Entry 8DUE (electron microscopy, 2.90 A resolution); this record covers chains D and E of the 7 polymer chains in the assembly.

[Chain D (and E)]
Name: DnaB-like replicative helicase
Source organism: Escherichia phage T4
Notes: EC 3.6.4.-; chain E of this document is another copy of the same molecule, construct and numbering; everything in this record applies to it too
UniProt: P04530 (HELIC_BPT4); numbering as in UniProt (aligned over 1-432)
Amino-acid sequence (432 residues; row label = number of the first residue in the row):
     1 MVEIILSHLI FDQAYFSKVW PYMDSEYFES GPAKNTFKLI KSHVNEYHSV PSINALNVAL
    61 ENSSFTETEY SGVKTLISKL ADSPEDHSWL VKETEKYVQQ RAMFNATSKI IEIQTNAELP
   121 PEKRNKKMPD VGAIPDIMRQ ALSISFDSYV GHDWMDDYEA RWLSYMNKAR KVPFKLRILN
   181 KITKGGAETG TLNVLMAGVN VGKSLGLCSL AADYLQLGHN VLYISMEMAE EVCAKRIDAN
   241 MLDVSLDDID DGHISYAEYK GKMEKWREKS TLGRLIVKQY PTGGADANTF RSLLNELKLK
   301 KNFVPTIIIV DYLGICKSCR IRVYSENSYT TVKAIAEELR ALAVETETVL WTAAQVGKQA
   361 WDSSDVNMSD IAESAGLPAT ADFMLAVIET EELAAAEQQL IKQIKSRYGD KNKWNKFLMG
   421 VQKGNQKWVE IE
Ligand contacts:
  - ATP-gamma-S (AGS; phosphothiophosphoric acid-adenylate ester), molecule 1: G198, V199, N200, V201, G202, K203, S204, L205, E227, R236, L246, D247, Q355, K423, Q426
  - ATP-gamma-S (AGS), molecule 2: K405, S406, R407, Y408, G409, D410, K411
Swiss-Prot annotation at these positions:
  - binding site (ATP): A197 to S204
  - mutagenesis: L192 (L192Q: Partially suppresses phage growth inhibition by extra copies of bacterial AbpA-AbpB), D213 (D213Y: Partially suppresses phage growth inhibition by extra copies of bacterial AbpA-AbpB)
What the authors report for this chain:
  - binding site for the 10-nt DNA strand: N327 to Y329, K358, A372 to A375

[How chain D and chain E interact]
Pairs across the interface (92):
  Q13(D) with L299(E); K300(E)
  F16(D) with L299(E), hydrophobic
  S17(D) with K300(E)
  P21(D) with K300(E)
  H43(D) with W89(E)
  V44(D) with L299(E), hydrophobic
  E46(D) with K92(E), salt bridge
  Y47(D) with D86(E); W89(E); K92(E); E93(E), hydrogen bond; K298(E)
  H48(D) with N295(E), hydrogen bond; K298(E), hydrogen bond (backbone-side chain); L299(E)
  S49(D) with D86(E); L299(E)
  S52(D) with E85(E)
  N54(D) with I4(E); E85(E), hydrogen bond
  A55(D) with W89(E), hydrophobic
  V58(D) with M1(E), hydrophobic; E93(E)
  N62(D) with E93(E)
  Y149(D) with E230(E)
  V150(D) with K278(E), hydrogen bond (backbone-side chain); E296(E); K300(E); K301(E)
  G151(D) with V277(E)
  H152(D) with E230(E); A234(E); V277(E), hydrogen bond (backbone-backbone)
  D153(D) with R274(E), salt bridge; L275(E); I276(E); K301(E)
  W154(D) with L215(E), hydrophobic; I237(E); D238(E), hydrogen bond; M241(E), hydrophobic; M263(E), hydrophobic; L275(E), hydrogen bond (backbone-backbone)
  M155(D) with M263(E); R267(E); L272(E), hydrophobic
  Y158(D) with Y259(E), hydrogen bond (backbone-side chain); K260(E), hydrogen bond; M263(E), hydrophobic; E264(E), hydrogen bond; R267(E)
  E159(D) with Y256(E), hydrogen bond; K260(E), salt bridge
  R161(D) with A234(E); D238(E), salt bridge; Y259(E), hydrogen bond; M263(E)
  W162(D) with I254(E); Y256(E); Y259(E), hydrophobic
  Y165(D) with K235(E), hydrogen bond (side chain-backbone); D238(E), hydrogen bond; I249(E), hydrophobic
  K168(D) with D250(E)
  R170(D) with A229(E); V232(E)
  K184(D) with D247(E)
  E188(D) with V232(E)
  E326(D) with Y324(E)
  Y329(D) with E373(E), hydrogen bond
  T330(D) with Y324(E)
  K333(D) with E373(E)
  E337(D) with T282(E)
  R340(D) with E227(E), hydrogen bond (side chain-backbone)
  M368(D) with V199(E), hydrophobic; W361(E)
  S369(D) with K358(E), hydrogen bond (backbone-side chain); W361(E); D362(E)
  I371(D) with K358(E), hydrogen bond (backbone-side chain)
  A375(D) with K358(E); W361(E), hydrophobic
  P378(D) with V199(E); W361(E), hydrophobic
  A379(D) with Q355(E)
  K405(D) with V199(E); N200(E)
  S406(D) with N200(E), hydrogen bond (backbone-side chain)
  R407(D) with E227(E); M228(E), hydrogen bond
  K411(D) with N200(E), hydrogen bond (side chain-backbone)
Other interface residues (no listed pair), chain D (55 interface residues in all): W20, V50, S148, S164, R320, I321, V344, N367
Other interface residues (no listed pair), chain E (60 interface residues in all): S83, K96, M226, E231, R236, D251, S255, W266, Q279, L293, V323

[In short]
55 residues of chain D and 60 residues of chain E are in contact, with 22 hydrogen bonds and 4 salt bridges.
Polar pairs include E46(D)-K92(E), D153(D)-R274(E) and E159(D)-K260(E). Bound to chain D: ATP-gamma-S. The
paper reports a binding site for the 10-nt DNA strand at N327(D), K358(D) and A372(D).
Both chains are DnaB-like replicative helicase (Escherichia phage T4). Entry 8DUE (Open state of T4
bacteriophage gp41 hexamer bound with single strand DNA) was determined by electron microscopy, deposited
together with 8DTP, 8DVF, 8DVI, 8DW6, 8DWJ, 8G0Z and 8GAO.
